3BK1 - chain A; structure by X-ray diffraction, 2.33 A resolution.

[Chain A]
Name: Metal dependent hydrolase
From: Thermus thermophilus
Notes: EC 3.-.-.-
UniProt: Q72JJ7 (Q72JJ7_THET2); residues 2-555 here correspond to UniProt positions 20-573 (UniProt number = residue number + 18)
Sequence (562 residues; each row starts with the number of its first residue; numbers below 1 keep their minus sign (Met-6 is residue -6)):
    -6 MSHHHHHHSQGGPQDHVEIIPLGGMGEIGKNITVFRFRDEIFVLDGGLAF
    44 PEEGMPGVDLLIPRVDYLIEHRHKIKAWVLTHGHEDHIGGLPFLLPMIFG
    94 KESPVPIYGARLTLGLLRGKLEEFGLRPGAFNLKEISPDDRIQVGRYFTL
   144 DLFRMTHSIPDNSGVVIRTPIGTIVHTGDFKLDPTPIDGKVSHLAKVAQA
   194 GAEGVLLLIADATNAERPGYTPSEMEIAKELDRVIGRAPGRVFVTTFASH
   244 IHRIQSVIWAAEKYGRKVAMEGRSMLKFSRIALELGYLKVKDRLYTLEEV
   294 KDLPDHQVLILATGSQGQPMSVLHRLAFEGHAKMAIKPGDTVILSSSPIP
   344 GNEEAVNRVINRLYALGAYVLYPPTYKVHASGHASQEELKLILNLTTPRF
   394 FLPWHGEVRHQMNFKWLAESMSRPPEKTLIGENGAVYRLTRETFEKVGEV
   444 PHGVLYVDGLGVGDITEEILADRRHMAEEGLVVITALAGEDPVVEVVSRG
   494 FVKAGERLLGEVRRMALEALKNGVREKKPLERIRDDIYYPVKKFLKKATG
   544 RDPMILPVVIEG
Disordered / not traced: -6 to 4
Construct notes: expression tag (-6 to 1)
Modified positions: Mse18, Mse48, Mse90, Mse148, Mse218, Mse263, Mse268, Mse313, Mse327, Mse405, Mse414, Mse469, Mse508, Mse547 (selenomethionine; parent Met)
Ion coordination: Zn2+ site 1: His77, His150; Zn2+ site 2: Asp172, His398

[Overview]
The Zn2+ site 1 is built by His77 and His150. Asp172 and His398 form the Zn2+ site 2.
Chain A is Metal dependent hydrolase (Thermus thermophilus); the structure, Crystal Structure Analysis of
RNase J, was determined by X-ray diffraction.
